PDB entry 8SP0 | electron microscopy, 3.33 A resolution | chains B and F of the 8 polymer chains in the assembly

# Chain B (and F)
Molecule: short pAgo
Organism: Maribacter polysiphoniae
Notes: chain F of this document is another copy of the same molecule, construct and numbering; everything in this record applies to it too
UniProt: A0A316E3U6 (A0A316E3U6_9FLAO); residues 1-507 here = UniProt positions 1-507
Chain sequence (507 residues; row label = number of the first residue in the row):
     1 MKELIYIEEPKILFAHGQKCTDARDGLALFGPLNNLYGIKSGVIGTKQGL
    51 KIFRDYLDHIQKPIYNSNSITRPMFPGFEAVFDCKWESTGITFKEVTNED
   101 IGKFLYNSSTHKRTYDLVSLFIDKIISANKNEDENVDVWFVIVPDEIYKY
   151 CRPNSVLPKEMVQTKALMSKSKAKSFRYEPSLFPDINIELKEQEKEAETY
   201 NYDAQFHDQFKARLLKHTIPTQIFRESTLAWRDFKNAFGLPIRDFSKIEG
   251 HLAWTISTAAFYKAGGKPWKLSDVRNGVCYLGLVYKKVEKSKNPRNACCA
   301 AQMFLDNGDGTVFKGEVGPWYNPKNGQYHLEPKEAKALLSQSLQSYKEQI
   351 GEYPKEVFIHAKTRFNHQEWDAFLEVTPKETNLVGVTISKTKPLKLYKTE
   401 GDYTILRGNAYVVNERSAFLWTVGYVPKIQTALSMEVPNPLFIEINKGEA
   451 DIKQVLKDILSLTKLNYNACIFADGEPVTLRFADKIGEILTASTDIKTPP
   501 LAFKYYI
Not modelled in the structure: 159-196
Bound ions: Mg2+: Asn468, Ile507 (shared with 2 residues of chain C)

# Interface between chain B and chain F
Contacting residue pairs (42):
  Asn34(B) with Glu134(F)
  Tyr37(B) with Tyr37(F); Gly38(F); Lys85(F)
  Lys40(B) with Tyr37(F)
  Lys85(B) with Tyr37(F)
  Asn129(B) with Thr218(F), hydrogen bond; Tyr505(F), hydrogen bond (backbone-side chain)
  Lys130(B) with Thr218(F); Thr498(F), hydrogen bond (side chain-backbone); Pro500(F); Leu501(F); Ala502(F); Tyr505(F)
  Asn131(B) with Leu501(F); Ala502(F), hydrogen bond (backbone-backbone)
  Glu132(B) with Ala502(F); Lys504(F)
  Asp133(B) with Tyr262(F); Gly265(F); Lys504(F), salt bridge
  Glu134(B) with Lys504(F)
  Asn135(B) with Asp137(F), hydrogen bond; Ala264(F)
  Asp137(B) with Asn135(F)
  Tyr262(B) with Asp133(F)
  Ala264(B) with Asn135(F)
  Gly265(B) with Asp133(F); Glu134(F)
  Lys267(B) with Asp133(F); Glu134(F)
  Phe313(B) with Asp133(F)
  Thr498(B) with Lys130(F), hydrogen bond
  Leu501(B) with Lys130(F); Asn131(F), hydrogen bond (backbone-side chain)
  Ala502(B) with Lys130(F); Asp133(F)
  Phe503(B) with Asp133(F)
  Lys504(B) with Glu132(F); Asp133(F), hydrogen bond (side chain-backbone); Glu134(F)
  Tyr505(B) with Asn129(F)
Interface residues without a listed pair, chain B (29 interface residues in all): Gly38, Ile39, Lys216, Thr218, Pro499, Pro500
Interface residues without a listed pair, chain F (27 interface residues in all): Ile39, Thr89, Lys216, Gly266, Lys267, Lys314
From the paper, about this interface:
  - hot spots on chain F (mutagenesis) - E134R: abolished binding to RNA/DNA

# Summary
The interface between chain B and chain F involves 29 residues on one side and 27 on the other; the contacts
include 8 hydrogen bonds and 1 salt bridge. Polar contacts include Asp133(B)-Lys504(F), Asn129(B)-Thr218(F)
and Asn129(B)-Tyr505(F). The Mg2+ site is built by Asn468(B) and Ile507(B). From the paper: E134R of chain F
abolishes binding to RNA/DNA.
Both chains are short pAgo (Maribacter polysiphoniae). Entry 8SP0 (Symmetric dimer of MapSPARTA bound with
gRNA/tDNA hybrid) was determined by electron microscopy together with 8FEX, 8FFI, 8SP3, 8SPO and 8SQU from the
same study.
